PDB entry 8CZL | X-ray diffraction, 1.58 A resolution | chain A

[Chain A]
Protein: Glutathione S-transferase LANCL1
Source organism: Homo sapiens
Notes: EC 2.5.1.18
UniProt: O43813 (LANC1_HUMAN); residue numbers follow UniProt; this construct covers 1-399
Amino-acid sequence (419 residues; row label = number of the first residue in the row; numbers below 1 keep their minus sign (Met-19 is residue -19)):
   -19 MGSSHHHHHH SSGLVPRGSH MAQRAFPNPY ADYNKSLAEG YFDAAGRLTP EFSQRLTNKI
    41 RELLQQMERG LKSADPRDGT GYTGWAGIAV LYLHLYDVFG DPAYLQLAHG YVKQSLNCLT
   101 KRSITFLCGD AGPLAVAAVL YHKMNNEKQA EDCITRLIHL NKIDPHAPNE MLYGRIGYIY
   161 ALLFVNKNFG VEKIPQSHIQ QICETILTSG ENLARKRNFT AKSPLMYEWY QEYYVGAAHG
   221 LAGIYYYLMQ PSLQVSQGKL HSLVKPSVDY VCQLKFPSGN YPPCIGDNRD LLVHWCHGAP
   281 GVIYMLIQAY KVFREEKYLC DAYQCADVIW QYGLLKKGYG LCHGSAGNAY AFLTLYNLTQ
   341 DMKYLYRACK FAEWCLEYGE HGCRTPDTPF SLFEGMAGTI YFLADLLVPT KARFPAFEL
Unresolved in the structure: -19 to -1
Differences from the reference sequence: initiating methionine (-19); expression tag (-18 to 0)
Ion coordination: Zn2+: Cys276, Cys322, His323 (together with L-gamma-glutamyl-S-methylcysteinylglycine)
Ligand contacts: L-gamma-glutamyl-S-methylcysteinylglycine (GSM): Arg4, Tyr62, His219, Leu272, His274, Cys276, His277, Lys317, Cys322, His323, Arg364, Pro366, Asp367, Glu374
UniProt features mapped onto this chain:
  - binding site (Zn(2+)): Cys276, Cys322, His323
  - binding site (glutathione): Lys317, Arg364 to Asp367
  - modified residue: Ala2 (N-acetylalanine), Lys142 (N6-acetyllysine)
  - mutagenesis: Arg4 (R4A: Loss of glutathione binding), Lys317 (K317A: Loss of glutathione binding), Cys322 (C322A: Loss of glutathione binding), Arg364 (R364A/E: Loss of glutathione binding)
From the paper describing this entry:
  - binding site for L-gamma-glutamyl-S-methylcysteinylglycine: Arg4, His274, Lys317, His323, Arg364, Asp367, Glu374
  - mutagenesis - C264A/H277A, C264A/H277K, C264A/H277D: decreased catalytic activity
  - mutagenesis - C264A/H277Y: unchanged catalytic activity
  - mutagenesis - C264A/H277D: abolished binding to Dha-Erk peptide
  - mutagenesis - C264A/H277N: decreased binding to Dha-Erk peptide

[Overview]
Ligands of chain A: L-gamma-glutamyl-S-methylcysteinylglycine. The Zn2+ site is built by Cys276, Cys322 and
His323. From UniProt: 3 Zn2+-binding residues, 5 glutathione-binding residues and 4 mutagenesis sites. The
paper reports a binding site for L-gamma-glutamyl-S-methylcysteinylglycine at Arg4, His274 and Lys317 among
others; C264A/H277A, C264A/H277K and C264A/H277D reduce catalytic activity; 5 substitutions were tested in
all.
Chain A is Glutathione S-transferase LANCL1 (Homo sapiens); the structure, Human LanCL1 bound to methyl
glutathione (MeGSH), was determined by X-ray diffraction (same publication as 8CZK, 8D0V and 8D19).
